Entry 3OL6 (X-ray diffraction, 2.50 A resolution); this record covers chains A and B of the 4 polymer chains in the assembly.

# Chain A
Name: Polymerase
Source organism: Human poliovirus 1
Notes: EC 2.7.7.48
UniProt: B3VQP5 (B3VQP5_9ENTO); residues 1-461 here correspond to UniProt positions 1749-2209 (UniProt number = residue number + 1748)
Chain sequence (471 residues; each row starts with the number of its first residue):
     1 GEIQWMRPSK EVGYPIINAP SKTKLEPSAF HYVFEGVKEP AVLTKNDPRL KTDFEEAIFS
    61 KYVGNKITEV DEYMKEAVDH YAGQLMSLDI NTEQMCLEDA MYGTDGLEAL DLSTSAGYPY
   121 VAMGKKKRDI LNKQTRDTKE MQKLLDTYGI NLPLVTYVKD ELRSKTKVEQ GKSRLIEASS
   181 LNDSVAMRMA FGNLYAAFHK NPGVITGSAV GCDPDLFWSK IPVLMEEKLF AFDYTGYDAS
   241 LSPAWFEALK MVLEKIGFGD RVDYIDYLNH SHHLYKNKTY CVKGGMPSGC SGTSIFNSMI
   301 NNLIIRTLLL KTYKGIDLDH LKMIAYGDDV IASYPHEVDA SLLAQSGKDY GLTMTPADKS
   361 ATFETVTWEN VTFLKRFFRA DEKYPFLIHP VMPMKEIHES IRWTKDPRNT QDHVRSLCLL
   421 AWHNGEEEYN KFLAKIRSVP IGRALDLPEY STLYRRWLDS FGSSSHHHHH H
Disordered / not traced: 462-471
Construct notes: engineered mutation Asp446 (Leu2194 in B3VQP5); expression tag (462-471)
Ion coordination: Zn2+ near His270 (its only coordinating residue here)
What the authors report for this chain:
  - binding site for the 26-nt RNA strand (chain B): Asn18 to Ala19, Pro20
  - contacts within the chain: Gly1-Gly64, Asp233-Asp358 (backbone contact), Asp238-Asn297
  - catalytic residues: Asp233, Asp328
  - catalytic residues: Arg174 (proposed by the authors, not directly observed)

# Chain B
Molecule: 26-nt RNA strand
Sequence (26 nucleotides; row label = number of the first residue in the row):
   590 AAGUCUCCAG GUCUCUCGUC CGGAAA
Disordered / not traced: 590-595, 614-615

# Interface between chain A and chain B
Pairs across the interface (47; chain A residue first):
  Pro20(A) - A598(B)  sugar contact
  Pro20(A) - G599(B)  base contact
  Lys22(A) - A598(B)  base contact
  Lys22(A) - G599(B)  base contact
  Lys24(A) - G599(B)  hydrogen bond to the base
  Leu43(A) - G599(B)  base contact
  Glu108(A) - U603(B)  hydrogen bond to the phosphate
  Asp111(A) - U601(B)  phosphate contact
  Thr114(A) - G600(B)  phosphate contact
  Thr114(A) - U601(B)  hydrogen bond to the phosphate
  Ser115(A) - G599(B)  hydrogen bond to the phosphate
  Ser115(A) - G600(B)  hydrogen bond to the phosphate
  Val121(A) - G599(B)  phosphate contact
  Lys127(A) - U601(B)  salt bridge to the phosphate
  Tyr157(A) - G599(B)  sugar contact
  Lys159(A) - G600(B)  hydrogen bond to the base
  Asp160(A) - G599(B)  base contact
  Ile176(A) - G600(B)  base contact
  Glu177(A) - G600(B)  sugar contact
  Ala178(A) - G600(B)  sugar contact
  Ser179(A) - G600(B)  hydrogen bond to the sugar
  Arg188(A) - C602(B)  salt bridge to the phosphate
  His199(A) - C602(B)  phosphate contact
  His199(A) - U603(B)  salt bridge to the phosphate
  Val210(A) - C602(B)  sugar contact
  Val210(A) - U603(B)  sugar contact
  Gly211(A) - U603(B)  hydrogen bond to the sugar
  Gly211(A) - C604(B)  sugar contact
  Cys212(A) - U603(B)  sugar contact
  Cys212(A) - C604(B)  sugar contact
  Asp213(A) - C604(B)  hydrogen bond to the sugar
  Asp213(A) - U605(B)  sugar contact
  Ser288(A) - G600(B)  hydrogen bond to the base
  Gly289(A) - G600(B)  hydrogen bond to the sugar
  Gly289(A) - U601(B)  sugar contact
  Cys290(A) - U601(B)  hydrogen bond to the sugar
  Ser291(A) - U601(B)  sugar contact
  Ser291(A) - C602(B)  phosphate contact
  Gly292(A) - U601(B)  sugar contact
  Tyr326(A) - C602(B)  base contact
  Tyr326(A) - U603(B)  sugar contact
  Asp412(A) - G607(B)  hydrogen bond to the sugar
  Arg415(A) - C606(B)  sugar contact
  Arg415(A) - G607(B)  sugar contact
  Leu419(A) - U605(B)  sugar contact
  Leu419(A) - C606(B)  sugar contact
  Arg456(A) - C606(B)  salt bridge to the phosphate
Interface residues without a listed pair, chain A (42 interface residues in all): Asn18, Gly106, Leu107, Leu110, Ser184, Pro214, Thr293, Ser294, Ser416

# In short
42 residues of chain A face 10 of chain B across their interface, with 13 hydrogen bonds and 4 salt bridges.
Among the polar pairs are Lys24(A)-G599(B), Lys159(A)-G600(B) and Ser288(A)-G600(B). The paper reports
catalytic residues Asp233(A), Asp328(A) and Arg174(A); a binding site for the 26-nt RNA strand (chain B) at
Asn18(A) and Pro20(A).
Here chain A is Polymerase (Human poliovirus 1) and chain B is a 26-nt RNA strand. Entry 3OL6 (Poliovirus
polymerase elongation complex) was determined by X-ray diffraction together with 3OL7, 3OL8, 3OL9, 3OLA and
3OLB from the same study.
